Entry 6YMX (electron microscopy, 3.17 A resolution); this record covers chains c and g of the 32 polymer chains in the assembly.

# Chain c
Protein: Cytochrome c oxidase subunit 3
From: Saccharomyces cerevisiae (strain ATCC 204508 / S288c)
Notes: EC 1.9.3.1
Reference sequence: P00420 (COX3_YEAST); numbering as in UniProt (aligned over 2-269)
Sequence (268 residues; row label = number of the first residue in the row):
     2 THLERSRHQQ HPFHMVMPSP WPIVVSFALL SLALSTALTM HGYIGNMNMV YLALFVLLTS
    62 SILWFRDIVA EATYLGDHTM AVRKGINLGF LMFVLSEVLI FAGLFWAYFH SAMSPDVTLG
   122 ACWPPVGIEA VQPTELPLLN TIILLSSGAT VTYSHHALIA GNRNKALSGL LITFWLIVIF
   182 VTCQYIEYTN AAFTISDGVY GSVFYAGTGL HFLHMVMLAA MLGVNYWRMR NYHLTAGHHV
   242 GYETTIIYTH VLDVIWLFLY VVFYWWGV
Residues lining bound ligands:
  - 1,2-diacyl-sn-glycero-3-phoshocholine (PCF): Ile101, Leu105, Glu188, Tyr189, Thr190, Asn191, Ala192, Ala193, Phe194, Thr195, Ile196, Tyr206, Ala207, Gly210, Leu211, Leu214
  - phosphatidylethanolamine (PTY), molecule 1: His15, Leu58, Leu59, Ser62, Trp65, Ile69, His79, Val83, Ile87, Gly90, Phe91, Phe94, Met218
  - phosphatidylethanolamine (PTY), molecule 2: Leu59, Phe66, Ile69, Val70, Ala73, Thr74, Ile87, Phe91, Val217, Met218, Ala221, Met222, Arg229, His234, Leu235, Thr236, His239, His240, Val241, Gly242, Thr245, Tyr249

# Chain g
Protein: Cytochrome c oxidase subunit 7, mitochondrial
From: Saccharomyces cerevisiae (strain ATCC 204508 / S288c)
Reference sequence: P10174 (COX7_YEAST); residue numbers follow UniProt; this construct covers 3-57
Sequence (55 residues; each row starts with the number of its first residue):
     3 NKVIQLQKIF QSSTKPLWWR HPRSALYLYP FYAIFAVAVV TPLLYIPNAI RGIKA

# Chain c / chain g interface
Contacting residue pairs (47; chain c residue first):
  Pro19(c) with Trp20(g)
  Pro21(c) with Trp20(g)
  Trp22(c) with Trp20(g); Leu30(g), hydrophobic; Phe33(g), hydrophobic
  Val25(c) with Phe33(g), hydrophobic; Phe37(g), hydrophobic
  Phe28(c) with Phe37(g), hydrophobic; Val41(g), hydrophobic
  Leu31(c) with Leu45(g), hydrophobic
  Ser32(c) with Ala40(g), hydrogen bond (side chain-backbone); Pro44(g)
  Leu35(c) with Pro44(g); Leu45(g), hydrophobic
  Ser36(c) with Pro44(g)
  His42(c) with Lys56(g), hydrogen bond (backbone-side chain)
  Tyr44(c) with Tyr47(g); Ala51(g), hydrophobic; Ile55(g); Lys56(g); Ala57(g)
  Ile45(c) with Tyr47(g), hydrophobic; Ala57(g)
  Gly46(c) with Ala57(g)
  Met50(c) with Thr43(g); Pro44(g), hydrophobic
  Leu53(c) with Ala40(g), hydrophobic
  Phe56(c) with Ile36(g), hydrophobic
  Thr60(c) with Phe33(g)
  Arg67(c) with His23(g); Arg25(g); Tyr29(g), hydrogen bond
  Asp68(c) with Leu19(g); Trp20(g)
  Ala71(c) with Phe12(g), hydrophobic; Leu19(g), hydrophobic
  Thr74(c) with Val5(g)
  Tyr75(c) with Val5(g); Leu8(g); Phe12(g), hydrophobic; Gln13(g)
  Leu76(c) with Leu19(g), hydrophobic; Arg22(g)
  Asn232(c) with Asn3(g); Lys4(g)
  Tyr233(c) with Asn3(g); Val5(g)
Also at the interface, not in a pair above, chain c (32 interface residues in all): Ser20, Ile24, Leu39, Gly43, Val57, Leu64, Arg231
Also at the interface, not in a pair above, chain g (29 interface residues in all): Gln9, Tyr34, Ile48

# Summary
Chain c and chain g form an interface of 32 and 29 residues respectively; the contacts include 3 hydrogen
bonds. Polar contacts include Ser32(c)-Ala40(g), His42(c)-Lys56(g) and Arg67(c)-Tyr29(g). Chain c binds
phosphatidylethanolamine and 1,2-diacyl-sn-glycero-3-phoshocholine.
Here chain c is Cytochrome c oxidase subunit 3 and chain g is Cytochrome c oxidase subunit 7, mitochondrial,
both from Saccharomyces cerevisiae (strain ATCC 204508 / S288c). Entry 6YMX (CIII2/CIV respiratory
supercomplex from Saccharomyces cerevisiae) was determined by electron microscopy (same publication as 6YMY).
